Entry 4KT8 (X-ray diffraction, 2.40 A resolution); this record covers chain A.

[Chain A]
Name: Diterpene synthase
Organism: Mycobacterium tuberculosis
Notes: EC 3.1.7.9, 3.1.7.8
Reference sequence: O50407 (TUBOL_MYCTU); numbering as in UniProt (aligned over 1-296)
Amino-acid sequence (296 residues; row label = number of the first residue in the row):
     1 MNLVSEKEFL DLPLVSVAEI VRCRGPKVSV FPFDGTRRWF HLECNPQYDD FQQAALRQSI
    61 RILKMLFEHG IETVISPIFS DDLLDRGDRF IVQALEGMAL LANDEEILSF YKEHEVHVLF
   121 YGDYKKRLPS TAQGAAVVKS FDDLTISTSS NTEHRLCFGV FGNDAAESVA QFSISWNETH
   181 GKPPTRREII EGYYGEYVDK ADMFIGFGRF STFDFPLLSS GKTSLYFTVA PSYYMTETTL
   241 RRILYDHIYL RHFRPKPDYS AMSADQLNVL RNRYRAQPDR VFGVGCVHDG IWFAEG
Not modelled in the structure: 44-50
Construct notes: engineered mutation Phe51 (Tyr in O50407), Phe90 (Tyr in O50407)
Small-molecule neighbours: 9AX ((2E)-3-methyl-5-[(1R,2S,8aS)-1,2,5,5-tetramethyl-1,2,3,5,6,7,8,8a-octahydronaphthalen-1-yl]pent-2-en-1-yl trihydrogen diphosphate): Phe33, Asp34, Gly35, Thr36, Arg37, Arg38, Phe51, Gln52, Ala55, Leu56, Ser59, Ile78, Phe79, Arg86, Phe90, Gln93, Gly97, Leu101, Tyr233, Tyr259
Reported in the primary citation:
  - mutagenesis - Y51F/Y90F, Y51F: decreased catalytic activity
  - mutagenesis - D34A, R38A: decreased catalytic activity on iso-TOH
  - catalytic residues: Asp34, Arg38
  - mutagenesis - D34A, R38A: unchanged catalytic activity on TOH

[In short]
Bound to chain A: compound 9AX. From the paper: catalytic residues Asp34 and Arg38; Y51F/Y90F and Y51F reduce
catalytic activity; 4 substitutions were tested in all.
Chain A is Diterpene synthase (Mycobacterium tuberculosis); the structure, The complex structure of
Rv3378c-Y51FY90F with substrate, TPP, was determined by X-ray diffraction together with 4ONC, 3WQM, 3WQN, 3WQK
and 3WQL from the same study.
